Entry 3K08 (X-ray diffraction, 1.62 A resolution); this record covers chain A.

# Chain A
Name: Potassium channel protein NaK
Source organism: Bacillus cereus
UniProtKB: Q81HW2 (Q81HW2_BACCR); aligned to UniProt positions 20-109 over residues 20-109 (the alignment contains insertions or deletions, so no single offset holds)
Sequence (96 residues; numbered 18 to 113; the number before each row is that of its first residue):
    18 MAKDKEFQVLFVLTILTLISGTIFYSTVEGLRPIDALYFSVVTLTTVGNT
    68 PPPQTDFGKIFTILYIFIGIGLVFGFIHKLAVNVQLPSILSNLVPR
Disordered / not traced: 18-22, 113
Construct notes: expression tag (18-19, 67, 110-113)
Metal / ion sites: Na+ site 1 near T63 (its only coordinating residue here); Na+ site 2 near V64 (its only coordinating residue here); Na+ site 3 near G65 (its only coordinating residue here)

# Summary
Chain A is Potassium channel protein NaK (Bacillus cereus); the structure, Crystal Structure of CNG mimicking
NaK mutant, NaK-NTPP, Na+ complex, was determined by X-ray diffraction together with 3K04, 3K06, 3K0D and 3K0G
from the same study.
